Entry 1RUH (X-ray diffraction, 3.00 A resolution); this record covers chains 2 and 4 of the 4 polymer chains in the assembly.

Chain 2:
Name: Rhinovirus 14
From: Human rhinovirus 14
Notes: engineered mutation(s): N(1)219S
UniProtKB: P03303 (POLG_HRV14); residues 1-262 here correspond to UniProt positions 69-330 (UniProt number = residue number + 68)
Amino-acid sequence (262 residues; row label = number of the first residue in the row):
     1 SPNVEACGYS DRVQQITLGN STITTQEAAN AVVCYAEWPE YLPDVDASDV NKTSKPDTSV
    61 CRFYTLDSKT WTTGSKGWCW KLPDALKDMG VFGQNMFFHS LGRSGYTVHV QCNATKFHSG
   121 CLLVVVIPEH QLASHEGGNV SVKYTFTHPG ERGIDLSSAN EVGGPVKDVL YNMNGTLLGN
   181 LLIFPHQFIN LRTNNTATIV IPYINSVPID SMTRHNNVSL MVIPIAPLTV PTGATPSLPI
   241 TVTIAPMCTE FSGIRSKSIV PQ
Not modelled in the structure: 1-7
Sequence notes: conflict L170 (Ile239 in P03303)

Chain 4:
Name: Rhinovirus 14
From: Human rhinovirus 14
Notes: engineered mutation(s): N(1)219S
UniProtKB: P03303 (POLG_HRV14); residues 1-68 here = UniProt positions 1-68
Amino-acid sequence (68 residues; row label = number of the first residue in the row):
     1 GAQVSTQKSG SHENQNILTN GSNQTFTVIN YYKDAASTSS AGQSLSMDPS KFTEPVKDLM
    61 LKGAPALN
Not modelled in the structure: 1-28

Interface between chain 2 and chain 4:
Pairs across the interface - 22 pairs, chain 2 then chain 4:
  S10(2) - N68(4)  hydrogen bond (side chain-backbone)
  D11(2) - D58(4)
  D11(2) - A66(4)
  D11(2) - N68(4)  hydrogen bond (backbone-side chain)
  R12(2) - L67(4)
  R12(2) - N68(4)  hydrogen bond (side chain-backbone)
  Q14(2) - D58(4)
  A29(2) - L67(4)  hydrophobic
  N30(2) - V56(4)
  N30(2) - K57(4)
  N30(2) - D58(4)
  N30(2) - M60(4)
  A31(2) - P55(4)
  A31(2) - V56(4)
  A31(2) - K57(4)  hydrogen bond (backbone-backbone)
  V32(2) - P55(4)
  V33(2) - P55(4)  hydrogen bond (backbone-backbone)
  V33(2) - K57(4)
  Y35(2) - K51(4)
  Y35(2) - F52(4)  hydrophobic
  W38(2) - K57(4)
  T193(2) - L67(4)
Other interface residues (no listed pair), chain 2 (15 interface residues in all): Y9, A28, A36

Summary:
15 residues of chain 2 face 10 of chain 4 across their interface; the contacts include 5 hydrogen bonds. Polar
contacts include S10(2)-N68(4), D11(2)-N68(4) and R12(2)-N68(4).
Here chain 2 is Rhinovirus 14 and chain 4 is Rhinovirus 14, both from Human rhinovirus 14. Entry 1RUH
(Rhinovirus 14 mutant N1219S complexed with antiviral compound win 52084) was determined by X-ray diffraction,
deposited together with 1RUC, 1RUD, 1RUE, 1RUF, 1RUG, 1RUI and 1RUJ.
